Entry 9BER (electron microscopy, 4.10 A resolution (low resolution: residue-level contacts below are approximate; hydrogen-bond / salt-bridge calls are withheld)); this record covers chains G and F of the 12 polymer chains in the assembly.

Chain G:
Molecule: Envelope glycoprotein gp120
From: Human immunodeficiency virus 1
UniProt: Q75760 (Q75760_9HIV1); the construct lacks a stretch of the UniProt sequence and is renumbered around it, so the offset changes along the chain: 31-134 = UniProt 30-133; 137-309 = UniProt 134-306; 312-321 = UniProt 307-316; 322-355 = UniProt 318-351; 3 more segments
Chain sequence (477 residues; numbered 31 to 513 plus 3 insertion-coded residues; 9 numbers in that range are skipped by the numbering (no residue carries them; nothing is unmodelled there); the number before each row is that of its first residue; a row labelled like 431A-431B holds insertion residues (431A, then the next letters in order)):
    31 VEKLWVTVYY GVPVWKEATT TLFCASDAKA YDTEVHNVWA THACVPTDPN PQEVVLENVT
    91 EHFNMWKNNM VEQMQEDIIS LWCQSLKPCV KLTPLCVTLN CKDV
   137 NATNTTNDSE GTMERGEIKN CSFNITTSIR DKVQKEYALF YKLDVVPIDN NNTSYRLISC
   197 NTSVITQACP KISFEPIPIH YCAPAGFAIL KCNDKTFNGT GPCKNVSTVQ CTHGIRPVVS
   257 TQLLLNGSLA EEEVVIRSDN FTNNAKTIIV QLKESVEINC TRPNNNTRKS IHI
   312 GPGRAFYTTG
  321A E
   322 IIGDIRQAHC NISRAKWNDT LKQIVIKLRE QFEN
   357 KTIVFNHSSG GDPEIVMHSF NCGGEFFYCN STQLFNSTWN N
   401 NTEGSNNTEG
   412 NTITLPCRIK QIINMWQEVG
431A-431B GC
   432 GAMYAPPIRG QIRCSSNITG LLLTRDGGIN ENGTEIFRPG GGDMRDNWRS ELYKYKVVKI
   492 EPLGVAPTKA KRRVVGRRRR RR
Not modelled in the structure: 31, 137-151, 401-408, 506-513
Disulfide bonds: Cys54-Cys74, Cys113-Cys431B, Cys119-Cys205, Cys126-Cys196, Cys131-Cys157, Cys218-Cys247, Cys228-Cys239, Cys296-Cys331, Cys378-Cys445, Cys385-Cys418
Covalent attachments: N-acetylglucosamine (NAG) linked to Asn88, Asn156, Asn160, Asn187, Asn197, Asn234, Asn241, Asn276, Asn295, Asn301, Asn339, Asn355, Asn362, Asn386, Asn392, Asn448; glycan linked to Asn262, Asn332
Differences from the reference sequence: conflict Cys113 (Asp112 in Q75760), Lys168 (Glu165 in Q75760), Asn197 (Asp194 in Q75760), Thr236 (Lys233 in Q75760), Gly432 (Lys423 in Q75760); insertion (431A-431B); expression tag (506-513)

Chain F:
Molecule: Envelope glycoprotein gp120
From: Human immunodeficiency virus 1
UniProt: Q75760 (Q75760_9HIV1); the construct lacks a stretch of the UniProt sequence and is renumbered around it, so the offset changes along the chain: 31-134 = UniProt 30-133; 137-309 = UniProt 134-306; 312-321 = UniProt 307-316; 322-355 = UniProt 318-351; 2 more segments
Chain sequence (477 residues; row label = number of the first residue in the row; note: 9 numbers in that range are skipped by the numbering (no residue carries them; nothing is unmodelled there); a row labelled like 431A-431B holds insertion residues (431A, then the next letters in order)):
    31 VEKLWVTVYY GVPVWKEATT TLFCASDAKA YDTEVHNVWA THACVPTDPN PQEVVLENVT
    91 EHFNMWKNNM VEQMQEDIIS LWCQSLKPCV KLTPLCVTLN CKDV
   137 NATNTTNDSE GTMERGEIKN CSFNITTSIR DKVQKEYALF YKLDVVPIDN NNTSYRLISC
   197 NTSVITQACP KISFEPIPIH YCAPAGFAIL KCNDKTFNGT GPCKNVSTVQ CTHGIRPVVS
   257 TQLLLNGSLA EEEVVIRSDN FTNNAKTIIV QLKESVEINC TRPNNNTRKS IHI
   312 GPGRAFYTTG
  321A E
   322 IIGDIRQAHC NISRAKWNDT LKQIVIKLRE QFEN
   357 KTIVFNHSSG GDPEIVMHSF NCGGEFFYCN STQLFNSTWN N
   402 NTEGSNNTEG NTITLPCRIK QIINMWQEVG
431A-431B GC
   432 GAMYAPPIRG QIRCSSNITG LLLTRDGGIN ENGTEIFRPG GGDMRDNWRS ELYKYKVVKI
   492 EPLGVAPTKA KRRVVGRRRR RR
Not modelled in the structure: 31, 137-151, 402-409, 506-513
Disulfide bonds: Cys54-Cys74, Cys113-Cys431B, Cys119-Cys205, Cys126-Cys196, Cys131-Cys157, Cys218-Cys247, Cys228-Cys239, Cys296-Cys331, Cys378-Cys445, Cys385-Cys418
Covalent attachments: N-acetylglucosamine (NAG) linked to Asn88, Asn156, Asn160, Asn187, Asn197, Asn234, Asn241, Asn276, Asn295, Asn301, Asn339, Asn362, Asn386, Asn392, Asn448; glycan linked to Asn262, Asn332
Differences from the reference sequence: conflict Cys113 (Asp112 in Q75760), Lys168 (Glu165 in Q75760), Asn197 (Asp194 in Q75760), Thr236 (Lys233 in Q75760), Gly432 (Lys423 in Q75760); insertion (431A-431B); expression tag (506-513)

Interface between chain G and chain F:
Pairs across the interface (17; chain G residue first):
  Thr123(G) - Pro313(F)
  Cys126(G) - Ser164(F)
  Cys126(G) - Ile165(F)
  Cys126(G) - Arg166(F)
  Val127(G) - Ile165(F)
  Val127(G) - Arg166(F)
  Thr128(G) - Ile165(F)
  Thr128(G) - Lys168(F)
  Thr162(G) - Arg166(F)
  Arg166(G) - Arg166(F)
  Cys196(G) - Gly312(F)
  Cys196(G) - Gly314(F)
  Asn197(G) - His308(F)
  Thr198(G) - Gly314(F)
  Ser199(G) - Pro313(F)
  Ser199(G) - Gly314(F)
  Val200(G) - Pro313(F)
Interface residues without a listed pair, chain G (14 interface residues in all): Pro124, Ile184, Arg192

In short:
Chain G and chain F form an interface of 14 and 8 residues respectively. N-acetylglucosamine is covalently
linked to Asn88(G), Asn156(G), Asn160(G), Asn187(G), Asn197(G) and Asn234(G) and 10 more. Covalently linked
N-acetylglucosamine: at Asn88(F), Asn156(F), Asn160(F), Asn187(F), Asn197(F) and Asn234(F) and 9 more.
Chain G and chain F are both Envelope glycoprotein gp120 (Human immunodeficiency virus 1); the structure,
Cryo-EM structure of the HIV-1 JR-FL IDL Env trimer in complex with PGT122 Fab, was determined by electron
microscopy (same publication as 9BEW and 9BF6).
